PDB entry 7M2X | electron microscopy, 3.60 A resolution | chains C and U of the 5 polymer chains in the assembly

[Chain C]
Protein: Spindle pole body component SPC97
Organism: Saccharomyces cerevisiae (strain ATCC 204508 / S288c)
UniProt: P38863 (SPC97_YEAST); residues 1-823 here = UniProt positions 1-823
Amino-acid sequence (823 residues; row label = number of the first residue in the row):
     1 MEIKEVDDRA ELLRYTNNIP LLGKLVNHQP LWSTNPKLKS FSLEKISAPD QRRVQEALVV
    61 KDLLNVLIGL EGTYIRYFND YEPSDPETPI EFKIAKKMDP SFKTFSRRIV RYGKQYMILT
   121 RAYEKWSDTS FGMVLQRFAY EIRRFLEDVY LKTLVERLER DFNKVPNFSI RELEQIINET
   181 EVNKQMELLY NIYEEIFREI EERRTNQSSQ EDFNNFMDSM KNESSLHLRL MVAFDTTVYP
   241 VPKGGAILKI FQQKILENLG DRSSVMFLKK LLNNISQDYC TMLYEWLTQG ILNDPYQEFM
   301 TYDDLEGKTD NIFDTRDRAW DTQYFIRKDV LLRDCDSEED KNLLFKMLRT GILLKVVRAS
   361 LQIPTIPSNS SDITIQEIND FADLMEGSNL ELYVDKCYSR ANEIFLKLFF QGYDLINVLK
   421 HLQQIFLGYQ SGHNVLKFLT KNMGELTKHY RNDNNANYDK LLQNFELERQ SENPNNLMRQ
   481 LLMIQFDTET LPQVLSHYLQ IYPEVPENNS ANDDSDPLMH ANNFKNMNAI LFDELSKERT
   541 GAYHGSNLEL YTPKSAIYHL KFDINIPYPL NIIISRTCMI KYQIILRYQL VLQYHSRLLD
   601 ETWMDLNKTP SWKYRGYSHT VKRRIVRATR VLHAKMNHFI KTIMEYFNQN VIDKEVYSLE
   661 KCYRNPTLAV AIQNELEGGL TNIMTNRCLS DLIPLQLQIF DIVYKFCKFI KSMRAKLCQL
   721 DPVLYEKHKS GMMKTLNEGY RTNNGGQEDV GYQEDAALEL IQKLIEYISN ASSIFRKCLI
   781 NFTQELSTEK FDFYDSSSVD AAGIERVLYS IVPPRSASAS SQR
Unresolved in the structure: 210-226, 307-317, 504-555, 727-750, 792-800, 815-823

[Chain U]
Protein: Spindle pole body component 110
Organism: Saccharomyces cerevisiae (strain ATCC 204508 / S288c)
UniProt: P32380 (SP110_YEAST); residues 1-220 here = UniProt positions 1-220
Amino-acid sequence (220 residues; each row starts with the number of its first residue):
     1 MDEASHLPNG SLKNMEFTPV GFIKSKRNTT QTQVVSPTKV PNANNGDENE GPVKKRQRRS
    61 IDDTIDSTRL FSEASQFDDS FPEIKANIPP SPRSGNVDKS RKRNLIDDLK KDVPMSQPLK
   121 EQEVREHQMK KERFDRALES KLLGKRHITY ANSDISNKEL YINEIKSLKH EIKELRKEKN
   181 DTLNNYDTLE EETDDLKNRL QALEKELDAK NKIVNSRKVD
Unresolved in the structure: 1-111, 145-220
Curated features (UniProtKB/Swiss-Prot):
  - motif: Lys54 to Arg59 (Nuclear localization signal)
  - modified residue: Thr18 (Phosphothreonine), Ser60 (Phosphoserine), Thr64 (Phosphothreonine), Thr68 (Phosphothreonine), Ser80 (Phosphoserine)
  - mutagenesis: Ser91 (S91A: Leads to a mild increase in the proportion of preanaphase spindles at the expense of elongated spindles)

[Interface between chain C and chain U]
Contacting residue pairs (14):
  His497(C) - Lys141(U)  hydrogen bond
  Tyr498(C) - Phe134(U)
  Tyr498(C) - Leu138(U)  hydrophobic
  Tyr498(C) - Lys141(U)
  Leu499(C) - Phe134(U)  hydrophobic
  Thr577(C) - Leu142(U)
  Lys581(C) - Asp135(U)  salt bridge
  Lys581(C) - Leu138(U)
  Thr681(C) - Lys131(U)
  Thr681(C) - Asp135(U)  hydrogen bond
  Asn682(C) - Lys131(U)  hydrogen bond
  Met684(C) - Phe134(U)  hydrophobic
  Thr685(C) - Lys130(U)  hydrogen bond (backbone-side chain)
  Thr685(C) - Lys131(U)
Also at the interface, not in a pair above, chain C (12 interface residues in all): Met231, Arg576, Ile580
Also at the interface, not in a pair above, chain U (10 interface residues in all): His127, Ala137, Gly144

[In short]
Chain C and chain U form an interface of 12 and 10 residues respectively, with 4 hydrogen bonds and 1 salt
bridge. Polar pairs include Lys581(C)-Asp135(U), His497(C)-Lys141(U) and Thr681(C)-Asp135(U). UniProt lists
one mutagenesis site on chain U.
Here chain C is Spindle pole body component SPC97 and chain U is Spindle pole body component 110, both from
Saccharomyces cerevisiae (strain ATCC 204508 / S288c). Entry 7M2X (Open conformation of the Yeast wild-type
gamma-TuRC) was determined by electron microscopy together with 7M2W, 7M2Y, 7M2Z and 7M3P from the same study.
